8HAI - chains B and J of the 11 polymer chains in the assembly; structure by electron microscopy, 4.70 A resolution (low resolution: residue-level contacts below are approximate; hydrogen-bond / salt-bridge calls are withheld).

[Chain B]
Molecule: Histone H4
Organism: Homo sapiens
Chain sequence (102 residues; numbered 1 to 102; the number before each row is that of its first residue):
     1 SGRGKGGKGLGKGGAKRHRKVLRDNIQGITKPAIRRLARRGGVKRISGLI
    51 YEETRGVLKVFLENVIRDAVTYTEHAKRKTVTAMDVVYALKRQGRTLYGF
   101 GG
Unresolved in the structure: 1-10, 102
Modified / non-standard residues: Lys12 (N(6)-acetyllysine; ALY); Lys16 (N(6)-acetyllysine; ALY)

[Chain J]
Molecule: 180-nt DNA strand
Organism: Homo sapiens
Sequence (180 nucleotides; row label = number of the first residue in the row):
     1 ATCCGTCCGTTACCGCCATCAATATCCACCTGCAGATTCTACCAAAAGTG
    51 TATTTGGAAACTGCTCCATCAAAAGGCATGTTCAGCTGAATTCAGCTGAA
   101 CATGCCTTTTGATGGAGCAGTTTCCAAATACACTTTTGGTAGAATCTGCA
   151 GGTGGATATTGATGGCGGTAACGGACGGAT
Unresolved in the structure: 1-16, 164-180

[How chain B and chain J interact]
Contacting residue pairs - 16 pairs, chain B then chain J:
  Arg17(B) - DC106(J)
  Arg17(B) - DT107(J)
  Arg19(B) - DT107(J)
  Arg19(B) - DT108(J)
  Arg35(B) - DA99(J)
  Arg39(B) - DA99(J)
  Arg45(B) - DG98(J)
  Arg45(B) - DA99(J)
  Ile46(B) - DG98(J)
  Ile46(B) - DA99(J)
  Ser47(B) - DG98(J)
  Gly48(B) - DG98(J)
  Arg78(B) - DC118(J)
  Arg78(B) - DA119(J)
  Lys79(B) - DC118(J)
  Thr80(B) - DC118(J)
Also at the interface, not in a pair above, chain B (14 interface residues in all): Lys44, Tyr51, Lys77
Also at the interface, not in a pair above, chain J (10 interface residues in all): DT97, DA100, DG117

[In short]
14 residues of chain B face 10 of chain J across their interface.
Here chain B is Histone H4 and chain J is a 180-nt DNA strand, both from Homo sapiens. Entry 8HAI (Cryo-EM
structure of the p300 catalytic core bound to the H4K12acK16ac nucleosome, class 1 (4.7 angstrom ...) was
determined by electron microscopy, deposited together with 8HAG, 8HAH, 8HAJ, 8HAK, 8HAL, 8HAM and 8HAN.
